PDB entry 5L40 | X-ray diffraction, 1.60 A resolution | chain A

[Chain A]
Protein: polyketide ketoreductase SimC7
Source organism: Streptomyces antibioticus
UniProt: G9VYV4 (G9VYV4_STRAT); residue numbers follow UniProt; this construct covers 1-284
Amino-acid sequence (304 residues; row label = number of the first residue in the row; numbers below 1 keep their minus sign (Met-19 is residue -19)):
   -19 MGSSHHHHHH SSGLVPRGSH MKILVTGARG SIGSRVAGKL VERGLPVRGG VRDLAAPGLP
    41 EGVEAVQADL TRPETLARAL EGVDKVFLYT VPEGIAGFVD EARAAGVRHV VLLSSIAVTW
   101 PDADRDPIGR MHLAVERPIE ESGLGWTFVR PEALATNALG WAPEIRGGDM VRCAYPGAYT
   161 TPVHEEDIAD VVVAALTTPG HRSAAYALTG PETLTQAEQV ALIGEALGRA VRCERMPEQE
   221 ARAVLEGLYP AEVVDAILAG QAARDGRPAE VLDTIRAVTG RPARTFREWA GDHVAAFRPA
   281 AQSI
Unresolved in the structure: -19 to 0, 281-284
Sequence notes: initiating methionine (-19); expression tag (-18 to 0)
From the paper describing this entry:
  - catalytic residues: Ser95 (proposed by the authors, not directly observed)

[In short]
The paper reports the catalytic residue Ser95.
Chain A is polyketide ketoreductase SimC7 (Streptomyces antibioticus); the structure, polyketide ketoreductase
SimC7 - apo crystal form 1, was determined by X-ray diffraction, deposited together with 5L45 and 5L4L.
